PDB entry 9KYM | electron microscopy, 3.93 A resolution | chains B and C of the 4 polymer chains in the assembly

== Chain B ==
Protein: Energy-coupling factor transporter ATP-binding protein EcfA2
From: Levilactobacillus brevis ATCC 367
Notes: EC 3.6.3.-
UniProt: Q03PY6 (ECFA2_LEVBA); residues 2-290 here = UniProt positions 2-290
Amino-acid sequence (289 residues; row label = number of the first residue in the row):
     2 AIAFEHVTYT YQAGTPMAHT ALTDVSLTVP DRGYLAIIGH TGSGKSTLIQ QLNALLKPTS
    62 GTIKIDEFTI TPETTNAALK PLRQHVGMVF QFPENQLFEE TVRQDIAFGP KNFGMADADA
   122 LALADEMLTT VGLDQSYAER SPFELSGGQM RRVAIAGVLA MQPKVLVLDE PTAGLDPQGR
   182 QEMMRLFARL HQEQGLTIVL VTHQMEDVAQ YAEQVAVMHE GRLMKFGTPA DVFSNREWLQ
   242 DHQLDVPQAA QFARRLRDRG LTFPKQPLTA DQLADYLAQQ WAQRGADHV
Disordered / not traced: 12-19, 287-290

== Chain C ==
Protein: Energy-coupling factor transporter transmembrane protein EcfT
From: Levilactobacillus brevis ATCC 367
UniProt: Q03PY7 (ECFT_LEVBA); numbering as in UniProt (aligned over 1-266)
Amino-acid sequence (266 residues; row label = number of the first residue in the row):
     1 MSNFIFGRYL PLDSVVHRLD PRAKLMLSFC YIIVVFLANN IWSYAILIAF TVGAILSSKI
    61 SLGFFLKGIR PLLWLIVFTV VLQLLFSPAG GHTYFHWAFI NVTQDGLINA GYIFVRFLLI
   121 IMMSTLLTLS TQPLDIATGL ASLMKPLRWV KVPVDTLAMM LSIALRFVPT LMDEATKIMN
   181 AQRARGVDFG EGGLFKQAKS LIPLMVPLFM SAFNRAEDLS TAMEARGYQD SEHRSQYRIL
   241 TWQRRDTVTW LLFLLGFVAI LIFRHW

== Interface between chain B and chain C ==
Residue-residue contacts (22; chain B residue first):
  Leu-56(B) / Arg-183(C)
  Lys-81(B) / Asp-188(C)  salt bridge
  Arg-84(B) / Arg-183(C)  hydrogen bond (side chain-backbone)
  Arg-84(B) / Ala-184(C)
  Arg-84(B) / Gly-186(C)
  Arg-84(B) / Asp-188(C)  salt bridge
  Met-89(B) / Ala-184(C)  hydrophobic
  Phe-91(B) / Ala-181(C)  hydrophobic
  Asn-96(B) / Glu-174(C)  hydrogen bond
  Asn-96(B) / Ile-178(C)
  Asn-96(B) / Pro-207(C)
  Gln-97(B) / Gln-182(C)
  Gln-97(B) / Arg-185(C)  hydrogen bond
  Phe-99(B) / Pro-203(C)  hydrophobic
  Phe-99(B) / Val-206(C)  hydrophobic
  Phe-109(B) / Arg-185(C)
  Phe-109(B) / Val-187(C)  hydrophobic
  Asn-113(B) / Arg-185(C)
  Asn-113(B) / Gly-186(C)
  Asn-113(B) / Val-187(C)  hydrogen bond (side chain-backbone)
  Phe-144(B) / Val-206(C)  hydrophobic
  Phe-144(B) / Met-210(C)  hydrophobic
Also at the interface, not in a pair above, chain B (15 interface residues in all): Gln-51, Asp-106, Gly-110, Phe-114
Also at the interface, not in a pair above, chain C (16 interface residues in all): Asn-180, Ile-202

== Overview ==
15 residues of chain B and 16 residues of chain C are in contact, with 4 hydrogen bonds and 2 salt bridges.
Polar pairs include Lys-81(B)/Asp-188(C), Arg-84(B)/Asp-188(C) and Arg-84(B)/Arg-183(C).
Chain B is Energy-coupling factor transporter ATP-binding protein EcfA2 and chain C is Energy-coupling factor
transporter transmembrane protein EcfT, both from Levilactobacillus brevis ATCC 367; the structure, Folate ECF
transporter affected by PFOS, was determined by electron microscopy.
